8EGT - chains B and F of the 8 polymer chains in the assembly; structure by electron microscopy, 3.50 A resolution.

# Chain B
Molecule: Major capsid protein
Organism: Staphylococcus phage Andhra
Reference sequence: A0A1S6L1I0 (A0A1S6L1I0_9CAUD); numbering as in UniProt (aligned over 1-405)
Amino-acid sequence (405 residues; row label = number of the first residue in the row):
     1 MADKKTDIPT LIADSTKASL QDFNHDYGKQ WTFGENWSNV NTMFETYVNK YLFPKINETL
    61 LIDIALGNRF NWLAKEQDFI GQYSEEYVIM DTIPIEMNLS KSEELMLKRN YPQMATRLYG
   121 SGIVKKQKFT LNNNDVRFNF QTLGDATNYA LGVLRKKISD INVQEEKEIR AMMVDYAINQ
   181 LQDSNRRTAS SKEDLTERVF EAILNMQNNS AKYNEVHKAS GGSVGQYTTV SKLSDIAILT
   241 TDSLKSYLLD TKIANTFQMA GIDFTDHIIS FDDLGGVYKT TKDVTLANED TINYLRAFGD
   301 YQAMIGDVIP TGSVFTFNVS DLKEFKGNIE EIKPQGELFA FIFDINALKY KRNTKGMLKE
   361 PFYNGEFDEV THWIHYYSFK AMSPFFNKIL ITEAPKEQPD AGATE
Unresolved in the structure: 1-7, 396-405

# Chain F
Molecule: gp19, capsid lining protein
Organism: Staphylococcus phage Andhra
Reference sequence: A0A1S6L1I6 (A0A1S6L1I6_9CAUD); numbering as in UniProt (aligned over 1-63)
Amino-acid sequence (63 residues; each row starts with the number of its first residue):
     1 MANFDGNEMR GMTHANYEDS RLNKSRELNA NMSIGTSKSE DEYGRQVHSL TKQSYSDDSV
    61 QEA
Unresolved in the structure: 1-5, 61-63

# Chain B / chain F interface
Pairs across the interface (52; chain B residue first):
  R69(B) with R10(F)
  W72(B) with E8(F), hydrogen bond (side chain-backbone); R10(F); M12(F), hydrophobic
  L73(B) with N7(F)
  K75(B) with N7(F)
  F200(B) with L22(F), hydrophobic
  I203(B) with L22(F)
  L204(B) with L22(F), hydrophobic; K24(F), hydrogen bond (backbone-side chain)
  Q207(B) with L22(F), hydrogen bond (side chain-backbone); N23(F); K24(F), hydrogen bond (side chain-backbone)
  N208(B) with K24(F), hydrogen bond; L28(F)
  N209(B) with L28(F)
  L233(B) with D19(F); L22(F); N23(F)
  S234(B) with M9(F)
  D235(B) with M9(F)
  A237(B) with M9(F), hydrophobic
  K245(B) with T13(F)
  I253(B) with Y17(F), hydrophobic
  M259(B) with Y17(F)
  A260(B) with Y17(F); E18(F), hydrogen bond (backbone-backbone)
  G261(B) with E18(F); S20(F); R21(F)
  I262(B) with E18(F); S20(F), hydrogen bond (backbone-backbone); R21(F); L22(F), hydrophobic
  D263(B) with N16(F); Y17(F), hydrogen bond (side chain-backbone); E18(F); D19(F)
  T265(B) with T13(F), hydrogen bond (backbone-side chain)
  D266(B) with G11(F); M12(F); T13(F); N16(F)
  H267(B) with M9(F); D19(F), salt bridge
  I269(B) with M12(F), hydrophobic
  I345(B) with N7(F), hydrogen bond (backbone-side chain); E8(F); M9(F)
  N346(B) with N7(F)
  L348(B) with N7(F)
  K349(B) with N7(F)
Also at the interface, not in a pair above, chain B (32 interface residues in all): I236, F264, I268

# Summary
The interface between chain B and chain F involves 32 residues on one side and 17 on the other; the contacts
include 10 hydrogen bonds and 1 salt bridge. Polar contacts include H267(B)-D19(F), W72(B)-E8(F) and
L204(B)-K24(F).
Here chain B is Major capsid protein and chain F is gp19, capsid lining protein, both from Staphylococcus
phage Andhra. Entry 8EGT (Capsid structure of Staphylococcus phage Andhra) was determined by electron
microscopy together with 8EGR, 8EGS and 8EJ5 from the same study.
